Entry 7W7A (X-ray diffraction, 3.20 A resolution); this record covers chains A and B of the 4 polymer chains in the assembly.

Chain A:
Name: Putative ABC transport system, ATP-binding protein
Source organism: Corynebacterium diphtheriae NCTC 13129
UniProt: Q6NEF2 (Q6NEF2_CORDI); residue numbers follow UniProt; this construct covers 1-221
Chain sequence (231 residues; numbered 1 to 231; the number before each row is that of its first residue):
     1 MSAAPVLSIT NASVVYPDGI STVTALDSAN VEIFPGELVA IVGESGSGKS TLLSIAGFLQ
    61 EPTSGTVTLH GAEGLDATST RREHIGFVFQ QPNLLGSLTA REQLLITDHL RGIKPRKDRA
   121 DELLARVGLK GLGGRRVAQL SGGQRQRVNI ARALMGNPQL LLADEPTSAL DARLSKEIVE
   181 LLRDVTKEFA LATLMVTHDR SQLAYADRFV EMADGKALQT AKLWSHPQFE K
Not modelled in the structure: 1-2, 219-231
Construct notes: expression tag (222-231)
Reported in the primary citation:
  - mutagenesis - K49A (3 h), G143A (3 h), E165Q (3 h): decreased growth in response to heme
  - mutagenesis - K49A, G143A, E165Q: abolished catalytic activity
  - mutagenesis - K49A: decreased binding to ATP

Chain B:
Name: Putative ABC transport system integral membrane protein
Source organism: Corynebacterium diphtheriae NCTC 13129
UniProt: Q6NEF1 (Q6NEF1_CORDI); residues 1-344 here = UniProt positions 1-344
Chain sequence (344 residues; numbered 1 to 344; the number before each row is that of its first residue):
     1 MFLGIRDIRA AAGRFALIAS VVGLITLLIV MLTGLTQGLG KQNTSAIEAL APHSVVFTTA
    61 GGSSPEFTSS EISEQQAERW KDSTPLGVSQ TRIESDQNAN TTAVMGLPEG TPLPDSVGGF
   121 IEQGALLPAE LADFLHVRAG DHITLGGATV TVAGTVKTEN YSHTPVVWVD TATWQLVSHT
   181 KAVGTVLLLN QEPTIQPQDN EVVTDLKGAF QAMPAYKSER SSLLSMQAFL YIISALVTVA
   241 FLTVWTLQRT RDIAVLAALG ASKRYLLIDA LGQAAIILAA GVALGAGIGA LLGWLIAGSV
   301 PFSLGWVSVL GPALGIWLLG LIGATIAVRN VTKVDPQIAL GATA
Not modelled in the structure: 342-344
Ion coordination: protoporphyrin IX containing mn Mn: Glu219 (shared with 1 residue of chain D)
Residues lining bound ligands:
  - phosphatidyl glycerol (AGA; (1S)-2-{[{[(2S)-2,3-dihydroxypropyl]oxy}(hydroxy)phosphoryl]oxy}-1-[(pentanoyloxy)methyl]ethyl octanoate): Thr36, Gln37, Lys41, Arg220, Leu224, Gln227, Tyr231, Val307, Ser308, Gly311, Pro312, Leu319
  - protoporphyrin IX containing mn (MNR): Leu35, Leu39, Gln42, His163, Ala215, Ser218, Glu219, Ser222, Leu223, Met226, Val300, Pro301
Reported in the primary citation:
  - mutagenesis - E219A, E219Q: decreased catalytic activity on heme
  - mutagenesis - E219A, E219Q: decreased binding to heme

Interface between chain A and chain B:
Pairs across the interface (46; chain A residue first):
  Ser54(A) with Leu340(B)
  Leu59(A) with Pro336(B), hydrophobic; Gln337(B); Leu340(B), hydrophobic
  Gln60(A) with Gln337(B)
  Thr78(A) with Gly260(B)
  Arg81(A) with Ala257(B), hydrogen bond (side chain-backbone); Ala258(B), hydrogen bond (side chain-backbone); Leu259(B)
  Arg82(A) with Leu259(B); Gly260(B), hydrogen bond (side chain-backbone)
  Phe87(A) with Ala258(B)
  Phe89(A) with Ala258(B), hydrophobic; Leu259(B), hydrophobic; Ala339(B), hydrophobic; Leu340(B), hydrophobic
  Gln91(A) with Arg251(B), hydrogen bond; Gly341(B)
  Asn93(A) with Arg251(B), hydrogen bond; Val255(B); Ala339(B), hydrogen bond (side chain-backbone)
  Leu95(A) with Leu3(B), hydrophobic; Asp252(B); Leu256(B), hydrophobic
  Ser97(A) with Leu3(B); Arg6(B); Asp7(B), hydrogen bond; Arg9(B); Ala10(B)
  Leu98(A) with Leu3(B), hydrophobic; Arg6(B)
  Glu102(A) with Arg6(B), salt bridge; Arg9(B), salt bridge
  Ile106(A) with Phe2(B), hydrophobic; Leu3(B), hydrophobic; Leu256(B), hydrophobic
  Thr107(A) with Leu259(B)
  His109(A) with Met1(B); Phe2(B); Tyr265(B), hydrogen bond
  Leu110(A) with Leu256(B), hydrophobic; Gly260(B); Ala261(B); Tyr265(B), hydrophobic
  Arg152(A) with Leu259(B)
  Asp164(A) with Leu340(B)
Other interface residues (no listed pair), chain A (25 interface residues in all): Tyr16, Gly96, Leu105, Pro115, Arg136
Other interface residues (no listed pair), chain B (24 interface residues in all): Ser262, Asp335

Summary:
25 residues of chain A face 24 of chain B across their interface; the contacts include 8 hydrogen bonds and 2
salt bridges. Polar pairs include Glu102(A)-Arg6(B), Glu102(A)-Arg9(B) and Arg81(A)-Ala257(B). The paper
reports that K49A, G143A and E165Q of chain A reduce growth in response to heme; K49A, G143A and E165Q of
chain A abolish catalytic activity.
Here chain A is Putative ABC transport system, ATP-binding protein and chain B is Putative ABC transport
system integral membrane protein, both from Corynebacterium diphtheriae NCTC 13129. Entry 7W7A (Heme exporter
in complex with Mn-containing protoporphyrin IX, Mn-anomalous data) was determined by X-ray diffraction
together with 7W78, 7W79, 7W7B, 7W7C and 7W7D from the same study.
